8PN7 - chains D and F of the 12 polymer chains in the assembly; structure by electron microscopy, 2.03 A resolution.

Chain D (and F):
Name: Propionyl-CoA carboxylase beta chain
From: Methylorubrum extorquens AM1
Notes: EC 6.4.1.3; chain F of this document is another copy of the same molecule, construct and numbering; everything in this record applies to it too
UniProt: C5AP75 (C5AP75_METEA); residue numbers follow UniProt; this construct covers 1-510
Sequence (510 residues; row label = number of the first residue in the row):
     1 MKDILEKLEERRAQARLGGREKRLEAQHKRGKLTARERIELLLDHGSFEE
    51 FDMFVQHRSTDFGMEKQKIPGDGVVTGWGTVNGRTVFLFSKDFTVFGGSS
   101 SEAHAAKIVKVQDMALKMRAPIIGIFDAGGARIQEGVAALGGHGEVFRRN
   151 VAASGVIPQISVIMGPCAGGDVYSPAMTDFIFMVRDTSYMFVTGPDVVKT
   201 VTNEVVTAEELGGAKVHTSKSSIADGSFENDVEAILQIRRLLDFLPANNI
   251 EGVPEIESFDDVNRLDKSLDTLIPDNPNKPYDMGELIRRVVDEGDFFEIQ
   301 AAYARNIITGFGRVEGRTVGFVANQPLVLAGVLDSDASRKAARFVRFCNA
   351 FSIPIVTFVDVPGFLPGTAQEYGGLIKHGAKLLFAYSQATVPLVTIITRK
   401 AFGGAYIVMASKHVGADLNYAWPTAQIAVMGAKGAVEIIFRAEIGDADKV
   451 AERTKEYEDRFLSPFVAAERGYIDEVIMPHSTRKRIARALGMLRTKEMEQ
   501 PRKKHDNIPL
Not modelled in the structure: 1-4
Differences from the reference sequence: engineered mutation Arg20 (Gly in C5AP75), Ser100 (Leu in C5AP75), His143 (Tyr in C5AP75), Ile407 (Asp in C5AP75), Val450 (Ile in C5AP75), Arg502 (Trp in C5AP75)
Small-molecule neighbours:
  - BTI (5-(hexahydro-2-oxo-1H-thieno[3,4-d]imidazol-6-yl)pentanal), molecule 1: Thr193, Val197, Val201
  - BTI, molecule 2: Val332, Pro362, Gly363, Phe364, Pro366
  - coenzyme A (COA): Arg23, Phe93, Phe96, Gly97, Ser99, Ala128, Gly129, Gly130, Ala131, Arg132, Ile133, Gln134, Pro166, Ala168, Tyr189, Phe191, Asp196
What the authors report for this chain:
  - mutagenesis - G20R (2.8-fold): increased catalytic activity on glycolyl-CoA
  - mutagenesis - G20R: increased binding to Propionyl-CoA carboxylase alpha subunit

How chain D and chain F interact:
Pairs across the interface - 45 pairs, chain D then chain F:
  Leu5(D) - Met478(F)
  Leu8(D) - Pro423(F)  hydrophobic
  Leu8(D) - Val476(F)
  Leu8(D) - Met478(F)  hydrophobic
  Arg11(D) - Phe465(F)
  Arg12(D) - Glu475(F)  salt bridge
  Arg12(D) - Val476(F)  hydrogen bond (side chain-backbone)
  Arg12(D) - Ile477(F)
  Gly46(D) - Arg488(F)
  Ser47(D) - Arg488(F)
  Phe48(D) - Arg488(F)
  Glu49(D) - Leu418(F)
  Glu49(D) - Tyr420(F)  hydrogen bond
  Glu49(D) - Arg485(F)  salt bridge
  Glu49(D) - Arg488(F)  salt bridge
  Glu50(D) - Asp474(F)
  Glu50(D) - Glu475(F)
  Phe51(D) - Leu418(F)  hydrophobic
  Phe51(D) - Asp474(F)
  Asp52(D) - Gly471(F)
  Asp52(D) - Ile473(F)
  Asp52(D) - Asp474(F)  hydrogen bond (backbone-backbone)
  Phe54(D) - Ala468(F)
  Phe54(D) - Glu469(F)
  Val55(D) - Ala468(F)
  Val55(D) - Glu469(F)
  Val55(D) - Gly471(F)
  Gln56(D) - Glu469(F)  hydrogen bond
  Arg58(D) - Arg470(F)
  Trp78(D) - Arg488(F)
  Trp78(D) - Met492(F)  hydrophobic
  Thr85(D) - Met492(F)
  Phe87(D) - Met492(F)  hydrophobic
  Lys110(D) - Gly471(F)  hydrogen bond (side chain-backbone)
  Lys110(D) - Asp474(F)  salt bridge
  Met114(D) - Met492(F)  hydrophobic
  Lys117(D) - Asp417(F)  salt bridge
  Lys117(D) - Thr495(F)
  Lys117(D) - Lys496(F)
  Lys117(D) - Glu497(F)  hydrogen bond (backbone-backbone)
  Met118(D) - Met492(F)
  Met118(D) - Leu493(F)  hydrophobic
  Met118(D) - Thr495(F)  hydrogen bond (backbone-side chain)
  Met118(D) - Lys496(F)
  Arg119(D) - Glu497(F)  salt bridge
Interface residues without a listed pair, chain F (24 interface residues in all): Lys412, Met498

Overview:
Chain D and chain F form an interface of 23 and 24 residues respectively; the contacts include 7 hydrogen
bonds and 6 salt bridges. Polar pairs include Arg12(D)-Glu475(F), Glu49(D)-Arg485(F) and Glu49(D)-Arg488(F).
The paper reports that G20R of chain D increases catalytic activity on glycolyl-CoA; G20R of chain D increases
binding to Propionyl-CoA carboxylase alpha subunit.
Both chains are Propionyl-CoA carboxylase beta chain (Methylorubrum extorquens AM1). Entry 8PN7 (Engineered
glycolyl-CoA carboxylase (G20R variant) with bound CoA) was determined by electron microscopy, deposited
together with 8PN8.
